Entry 5NEJ (electron microscopy, 3.10 A resolution); this record covers chains 1 and 3 of the 4 polymer chains in the assembly.

Chain 1:
Name: O1 Manisa VP1
Organism: Foot-and-mouth disease virus
UniProt: Q6PMW3 (Q6PMW3_9PICO); residues 1-211 here correspond to UniProt positions 725-935 (UniProt number = residue number + 724)
Chain sequence (211 residues; each row starts with the number of its first residue):
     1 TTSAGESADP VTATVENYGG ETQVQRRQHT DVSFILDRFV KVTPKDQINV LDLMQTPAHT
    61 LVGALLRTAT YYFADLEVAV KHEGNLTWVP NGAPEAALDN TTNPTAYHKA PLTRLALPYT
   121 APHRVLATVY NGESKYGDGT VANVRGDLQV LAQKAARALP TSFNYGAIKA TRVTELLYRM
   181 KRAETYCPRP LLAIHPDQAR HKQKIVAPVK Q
Disordered / not traced: 135-156, 209-211
Construct notes: conflict Glu-133 (Asn857 in Q6PMW3)

Chain 3:
Name: O1 Manisa VP3
Organism: Foot-and-mouth disease virus
UniProt: Q80B23 (Q80B23_9PICO); residues 1-220 here correspond to UniProt positions 505-724 (UniProt number = residue number + 504)
Chain sequence (220 residues; each row starts with the number of its first residue):
     1 GIFPVACSDG YGGLVTTDPK TADPAYGKVF NPPRNMLPGR FTNFLDVAEA CPTFLHFEGD
    61 VPYVTTKTDS DRVLAQFDLS LAAKHMSNTF LAGLAQYYTQ YSGTINLHFM FTGPTDAKAR
   121 YMIAYAPPGM EPPKTPEAAA HCIHAEWDTG LNSKFTFSIP YLSAADYTYT ASDVAETTNV
   181 QGWVCLFQIT HGKADGDALV VLASAGKDFE LRLPVDARTQ
Construct notes: conflict Thr-168 (Ala672 in Q80B23)

How chain 1 and chain 3 interact:
Contacting residue pairs (41):
  Pro-90(1) / Val-215(3)
  Asn-91(1) / Thr-99(3)  hydrogen bond (backbone-side chain)
  Asn-91(1) / Tyr-169(3)
  Gly-92(1) / Tyr-169(3)
  Ala-93(1) / Thr-99(3)
  Ala-93(1) / Val-215(3)  hydrophobic
  Ala-97(1) / Asp-216(3)
  Ala-97(1) / Ala-217(3)  hydrophobic
  Asn-100(1) / Asp-216(3)
  Thr-101(1) / Thr-16(3)
  Thr-102(1) / Thr-16(3)
  Thr-102(1) / Asp-216(3)
  Asn-103(1) / Thr-16(3)  hydrogen bond (backbone-side chain)
  Asn-103(1) / Val-215(3)
  Asn-103(1) / Asp-216(3)
  Pro-104(1) / Thr-16(3)
  Pro-104(1) / Thr-17(3)
  Thr-105(1) / Leu-14(3)
  Thr-105(1) / Val-15(3)
  Thr-105(1) / Thr-16(3)  hydrogen bond (backbone-side chain)
  Ala-106(1) / Leu-14(3)
  Tyr-107(1) / Leu-14(3)  hydrogen bond (backbone-backbone)
  Lys-109(1) / Tyr-11(3)
  Lys-109(1) / Gly-12(3)
  Lys-109(1) / Gly-13(3)
  Ala-110(1) / Asp-9(3)
  Pro-111(1) / Asp-9(3)
  Leu-112(1) / Gly-10(3)
  Thr-113(1) / Gly-10(3)
  Arg-114(1) / Gly-10(3)  hydrogen bond (backbone-backbone)
  Arg-114(1) / Tyr-11(3)
  Tyr-119(1) / Arg-212(3)
  Thr-120(1) / Gln-100(3)  hydrogen bond (backbone-side chain)
  Thr-120(1) / Leu-213(3)
  Ala-121(1) / Arg-212(3)
  Pro-122(1) / Gln-100(3)
  Pro-122(1) / Asp-166(3)
  Pro-122(1) / Tyr-167(3)
  Pro-122(1) / Tyr-169(3)
  His-123(1) / Ala-165(3)
  Ser-162(1) / Tyr-169(3)
Also at the interface, not in a pair above, chain 1 (26 interface residues in all): Pro-94
Also at the interface, not in a pair above, chain 3 (23 interface residues in all): Ala-171, Pro-214, Arg-218

In short:
26 residues of chain 1 and 23 residues of chain 3 are in contact, with 6 hydrogen bonds. Among the polar pairs
are Asn-91(1)/Thr-99(3), Asn-103(1)/Thr-16(3) and Thr-105(1)/Thr-16(3).
Here chain 1 is O1 Manisa VP1 and chain 3 is O1 Manisa VP3, both from Foot-and-mouth disease virus. Entry 5NEJ
(CryoEM Structure of Foot and Mouth Disease Virus O1 Manisa) was determined by electron microscopy together
with 5NE4, 5NED, 5NEM, 5NER and 5NET from the same study.
